Entry 8XPM (electron microscopy, 3.90 A resolution); this record covers chains p1 and Q1 of the 68 polymer chains in the assembly.

[Chain p1 (and Q1)]
Protein: Tail tube protein
Source organism: Escherichia phage Lambda
Notes: chain Q1 of this document is another copy of the same molecule, construct and numbering; everything in this record applies to it too
Reference sequence: P03733 (TUBE_LAMBD); numbering as in UniProt (aligned over 1-246)
Amino-acid sequence (246 residues; each row starts with the number of its first residue):
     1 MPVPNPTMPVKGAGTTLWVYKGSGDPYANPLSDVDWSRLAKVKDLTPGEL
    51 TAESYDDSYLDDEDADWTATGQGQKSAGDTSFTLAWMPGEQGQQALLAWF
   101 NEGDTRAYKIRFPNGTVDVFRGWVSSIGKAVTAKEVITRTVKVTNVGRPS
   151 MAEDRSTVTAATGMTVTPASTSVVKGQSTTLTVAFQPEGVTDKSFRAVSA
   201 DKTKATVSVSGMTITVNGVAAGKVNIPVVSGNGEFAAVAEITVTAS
Disordered / not traced: 1-3

[How chain p1 and chain Q1 interact]
Pairs across the interface (18):
  Tyr-55(p1) / Lys-43(Q1)
  Tyr-55(p1) / Val-136(Q1)
  Tyr-59(p1) / Lys-41(Q1)
  Tyr-59(p1) / Val-42(Q1)
  Tyr-59(p1) / Lys-43(Q1)
  Tyr-59(p1) / Val-136(Q1)
  Leu-60(p1) / Leu-39(Q1)
  Leu-60(p1) / Ala-40(Q1)  hydrophobic
  Leu-60(p1) / Lys-41(Q1)
  Leu-60(p1) / Val-42(Q1)  hydrogen bond (backbone-backbone)
  Asp-61(p1) / Gly-12(Q1)
  Asp-61(p1) / Ala-13(Q1)
  Asp-61(p1) / Gly-14(Q1)  hydrogen bond (side chain-backbone)
  Asp-61(p1) / Thr-15(Q1)  hydrogen bond (side chain-backbone)
  Asp-62(p1) / Ala-13(Q1)
  Asp-62(p1) / Gly-14(Q1)
  Asp-62(p1) / Pro-113(Q1)
  Gln-74(p1) / Lys-134(Q1)  hydrogen bond
Other interface residues (no listed pair), chain Q1 (13 interface residues in all): Ala-85

[Summary]
6 residues of chain p1 and 13 residues of chain Q1 are in contact, with 4 hydrogen bonds. Polar contacts
include Asp-61(p1)/Gly-14(Q1), Asp-61(p1)/Thr-15(Q1) and Gln-74(p1)/Lys-134(Q1).
Chain p1 and chain Q1 are both Tail tube protein (Escherichia phage Lambda); the structure, Mature virion
portal of phage lambda with DNA, was determined by electron microscopy together with 8XOT, 8XOU, 8XOW and 8XQB
from the same study.
